PDB entry 8ESZ | electron microscopy, 3.40 A resolution | chains AN and S8 of the 43 polymer chains in the assembly

Chain AN:
Name: NADH dehydrogenase [ubiquinone] 1 alpha subcomplex subunit 12
Organism: Drosophila melanogaster
UniProtKB: Q9VQD7 (Q9VQD7_DROME); residues 1-142 here = UniProt positions 1-142
Sequence (142 residues; each row starts with the number of its first residue):
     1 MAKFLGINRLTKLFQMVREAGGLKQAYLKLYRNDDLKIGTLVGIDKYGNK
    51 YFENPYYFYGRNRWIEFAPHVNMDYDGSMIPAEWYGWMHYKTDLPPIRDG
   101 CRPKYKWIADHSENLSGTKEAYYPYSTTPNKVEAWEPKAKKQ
Disordered / not traced: 1-2, 139-142
Small-molecule neighbours:
  - 1,2-Distearoyl-sn-glycerophosphoethanolamine (3PE): Tyr-31, Asp-34, Met-73
  - 1,2-diacyl-sn-glycero-3-phosphocholine (PC1): Tyr-27, Leu-28, Tyr-31, Arg-32, Asn-72

Chain S8:
Name: NADH dehydrogenase (ubiquinone) 23 kDa subunit
Organism: Drosophila melanogaster
Notes: EC 7.1.1.2
UniProtKB: Q9VF27 (NDUS8_DROME); residue numbers follow UniProt; this construct covers 1-217
Sequence (217 residues; numbered 1 to 217; the number before each row is that of its first residue):
     1 MSLTMRIFTASRNGQRLFGSHGARLLAAQRAEPKDIVEVPKGYVYVNNKE
    51 LSMEFADITDRAASTMFFGELLRGFAVTLAHIFKEPATINYPFEKGPLSP
   101 RFRGEHALRRYPSGEERCIACKLCEAICPAQAITIEAEERADGSRRTTRY
   151 DIDMTKCIYCGFCQEACPVDAIVEGPNFEFSTETHEELLYNKEKLLCNGD
   201 KWESEIASNLQADHLYR
Disordered / not traced: 1-31
Ion coordination: 4Fe-4S cluster Fe site 1: His-106, Cys-128, Cys-157, Cys-160, Cys-163; 4Fe-4S cluster Fe site 2: Cys-118, Cys-121, Cys-124, Cys-167
Small-molecule neighbours:
  - 1,2-diacyl-sn-glycero-3-phosphocholine (PC1): Thr-65, Met-66, Phe-67, Phe-68, Leu-71, Leu-72, Phe-75
  - 4Fe-4S cluster (SF4), molecule 1: His-106, Cys-128, Pro-129, Ile-133, Ile-152, Cys-157, Ile-158, Tyr-159, Cys-160, Gly-161, Phe-162, Cys-163, Glu-174
  - 4Fe-4S cluster (SF4), molecule 2: Leu-108, Cys-118, Ile-119, Ala-120, Cys-121, Lys-122, Leu-123, Cys-124, Ile-135, Tyr-150, Ala-166, Cys-167, Pro-168, Val-169, Ala-171, Ile-172
UniProt features mapped onto this chain:
  - binding site ([4Fe-4S] cluster): Cys-118, Cys-121, Cys-124, Cys-128, Cys-157, Cys-160, Cys-163, Cys-167
  - mutagenesis: Gly-199 (G199D: Disrupts mitochondrial function and results in enlarged mitochondria. Neurons present vacuolar lesions leading to neurodegeneration in the central brain ...)

Chain AN / chain S8 interface:
Residue-residue contacts (93; chain AN residue first):
  Arg-32(AN) / Phe-93(S8)
  Asn-33(AN) / Phe-93(S8)
  Asp-34(AN) / Asn-90(S8)
  Asp-35(AN) / Asn-90(S8)
  Lys-37(AN) / Glu-94(S8)  salt bridge
  Phe-58(AN) / Glu-85(S8)
  Phe-58(AN) / Ala-87(S8)
  Phe-58(AN) / Ile-89(S8)  hydrophobic
  Gly-60(AN) / Ile-89(S8)
  Gly-60(AN) / Glu-94(S8)
  Gly-60(AN) / Lys-95(S8)
  Arg-61(AN) / Thr-88(S8)  hydrogen bond (side chain-backbone)
  Arg-61(AN) / Ile-89(S8)
  Arg-61(AN) / Glu-94(S8)  salt bridge
  Trp-64(AN) / Phe-93(S8)
  Trp-64(AN) / Glu-94(S8)
  Ile-65(AN) / Pro-92(S8)
  Ile-65(AN) / Phe-93(S8)  hydrogen bond (backbone-backbone)
  Phe-67(AN) / Phe-93(S8)  hydrophobic
  Tyr-75(AN) / Pro-92(S8)  hydrophobic
  Tyr-75(AN) / Phe-93(S8)  hydrophobic
  Gly-77(AN) / Lys-95(S8)
  Gly-77(AN) / Glu-179(S8)
  Ser-78(AN) / Glu-179(S8)  hydrogen bond (side chain-backbone)
  Ile-80(AN) / Lys-95(S8)
  Ala-82(AN) / Lys-201(S8)
  Ala-82(AN) / Trp-202(S8)  hydrophobic
  Ala-82(AN) / Glu-205(S8)
  Glu-83(AN) / Glu-205(S8)
  Tyr-85(AN) / Pro-176(S8)
  Tyr-85(AN) / Asn-177(S8)
  Tyr-85(AN) / Phe-178(S8)
  Tyr-85(AN) / Glu-179(S8)  hydrogen bond
  Tyr-85(AN) / Trp-202(S8)  hydrophobic
  Gly-86(AN) / Glu-205(S8)  hydrogen bond (backbone-side chain)
  Met-88(AN) / Phe-93(S8)
  Met-88(AN) / Lys-95(S8)
  His-89(AN) / Lys-95(S8)
  His-89(AN) / Gly-96(S8)
  His-89(AN) / Pro-97(S8)
  His-89(AN) / Leu-98(S8)  hydrogen bond (backbone-backbone)
  His-89(AN) / Phe-178(S8)
  Tyr-90(AN) / Pro-97(S8)  hydrophobic
  Lys-91(AN) / Leu-98(S8)
  Lys-91(AN) / Ser-99(S8)
  Lys-91(AN) / Pro-100(S8)
  Lys-91(AN) / Phe-102(S8)
  Lys-91(AN) / Pro-176(S8)
  Lys-91(AN) / Asn-209(S8)
  Thr-92(AN) / Ser-208(S8)
  Cys-101(AN) / Gln-211(S8)
  Arg-102(AN) / Ser-204(S8)
  Arg-102(AN) / Glu-205(S8)  salt bridge
  Arg-102(AN) / Ser-208(S8)
  Pro-103(AN) / Ser-204(S8)
  Pro-103(AN) / Ala-207(S8)  hydrophobic
  Tyr-105(AN) / Pro-112(S8)
  Trp-107(AN) / Arg-110(S8)
  Trp-107(AN) / Tyr-111(S8)
  Trp-107(AN) / Pro-112(S8)
  Trp-107(AN) / Gly-114(S8)
  Trp-107(AN) / Asp-200(S8)
  Trp-107(AN) / Glu-203(S8)
  Ile-108(AN) / Asp-200(S8)
  Ile-108(AN) / Glu-203(S8)
  Ala-109(AN) / Asp-200(S8)
  His-111(AN) / Lys-201(S8)
  His-111(AN) / Trp-202(S8)
  Ser-112(AN) / Lys-201(S8)
  Asn-114(AN) / Ser-181(S8)  hydrogen bond (side chain-backbone)
  Ser-116(AN) / Ser-181(S8)  hydrogen bond (side chain-backbone)
  Ser-116(AN) / Thr-182(S8)
  Ser-116(AN) / Glu-183(S8)
  Ser-116(AN) / Glu-187(S8)
  Gly-117(AN) / Glu-183(S8)
  Ala-121(AN) / Glu-187(S8)
  Tyr-122(AN) / Glu-187(S8)
  Tyr-122(AN) / Leu-189(S8)  hydrogen bond (side chain-backbone)
  Tyr-122(AN) / Tyr-190(S8)
  Tyr-122(AN) / Asn-191(S8)  hydrogen bond (side chain-backbone)
  Tyr-122(AN) / Lys-194(S8)
  Tyr-123(AN) / Glu-186(S8)
  Pro-124(AN) / Glu-186(S8)
  Pro-124(AN) / Leu-189(S8)
  Tyr-125(AN) / Asn-191(S8)  hydrogen bond (backbone-side chain)
  Tyr-125(AN) / Glu-193(S8)
  Thr-127(AN) / Thr-148(S8)
  Thr-127(AN) / Asn-191(S8)  hydrogen bond
  Thr-127(AN) / Glu-193(S8)
  Thr-128(AN) / Glu-136(S8)
  Thr-128(AN) / Thr-148(S8)
  Thr-128(AN) / Arg-149(S8)  hydrogen bond
  Lys-131(AN) / Glu-136(S8)  salt bridge
Interface residues without a listed pair, chain AN (49 interface residues in all): Tyr-59, Arg-63, Asp-76, Pro-81, Lys-106
Interface residues without a listed pair, chain S8 (51 interface residues in all): Pro-86, Ser-113, Phe-180, Lys-192, Gly-199

In short:
49 residues of chain AN and 51 residues of chain S8 are in contact; the contacts include 13 hydrogen bonds and
4 salt bridges. Among the polar pairs are Lys-37(AN)/Glu-94(S8), Arg-61(AN)/Glu-94(S8) and
Arg-102(AN)/Glu-205(S8). Ligands of chain AN: 1,2-diacyl-sn-glycero-3-phosphocholine and
1,2-Distearoyl-sn-glycerophosphoethanolamine.
Chain AN is NADH dehydrogenase [ubiquinone] 1 alpha subcomplex subunit 12 and chain S8 is NADH dehydrogenase
(ubiquinone) 23 kDa subunit, both from Drosophila melanogaster; the structure, Structure of mitochondrial
complex I from Drosophila melanogaster, Helix-locked state, was determined by electron microscopy (same
publication as 8ESW).
